8RNA - chains C and F of the 10 polymer chains in the assembly; structure by electron microscopy, 3.57 A resolution.

== Chain C (and F) ==
Molecule: Polymerase basic protein 2
Organism: Influenza B virus (B/Memphis/13/2003)
Notes: chain F of this document is another copy of the same molecule, construct and numbering; everything in this record applies to it too
UniProt: Q5V8X3 (Q5V8X3_9INFB); residue numbers follow UniProt; this construct covers 1-770
Amino-acid sequence (799 residues; each row starts with the number of its first residue):
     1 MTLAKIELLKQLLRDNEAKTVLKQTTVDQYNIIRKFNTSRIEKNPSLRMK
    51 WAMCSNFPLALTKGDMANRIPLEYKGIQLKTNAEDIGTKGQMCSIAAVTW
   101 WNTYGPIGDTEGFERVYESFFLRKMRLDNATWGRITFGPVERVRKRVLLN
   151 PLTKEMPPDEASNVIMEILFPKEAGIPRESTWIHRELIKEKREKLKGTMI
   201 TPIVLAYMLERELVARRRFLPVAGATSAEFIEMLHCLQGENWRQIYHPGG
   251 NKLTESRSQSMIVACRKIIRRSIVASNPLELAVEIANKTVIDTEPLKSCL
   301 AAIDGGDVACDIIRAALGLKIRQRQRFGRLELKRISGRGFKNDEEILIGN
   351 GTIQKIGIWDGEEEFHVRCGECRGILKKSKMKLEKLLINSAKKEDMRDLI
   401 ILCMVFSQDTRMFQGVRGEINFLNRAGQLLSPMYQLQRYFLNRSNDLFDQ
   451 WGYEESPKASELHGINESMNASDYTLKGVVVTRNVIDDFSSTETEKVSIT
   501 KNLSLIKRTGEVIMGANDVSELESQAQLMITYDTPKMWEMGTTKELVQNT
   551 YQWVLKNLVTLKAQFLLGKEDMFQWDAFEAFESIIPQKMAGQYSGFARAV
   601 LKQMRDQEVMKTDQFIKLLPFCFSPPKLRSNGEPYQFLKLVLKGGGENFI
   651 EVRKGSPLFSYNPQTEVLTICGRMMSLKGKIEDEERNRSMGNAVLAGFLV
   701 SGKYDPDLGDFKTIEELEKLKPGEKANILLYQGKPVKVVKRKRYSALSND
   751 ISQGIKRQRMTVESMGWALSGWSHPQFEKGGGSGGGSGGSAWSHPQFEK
Unresolved in the structure: 250-255, 767-799 (chain F: 141-226, 489-492, 744-799)
Sequence notes: expression tag (771-799)

== Interface between chain C and chain F ==
Contacting residue pairs - 14 pairs, chain C then chain F:
  D449(C) with M1(F), hydrogen bond (backbone-backbone)
  Q450(C) with M1(F)
  W451(C) with M1(F)
  G452(C) with M1(F)
  Y453(C) with A4(F); L8(F), hydrophobic
  E455(C) with L8(F); Q11(F), hydrogen bond
  Y474(C) with L8(F), hydrophobic
  K643(C) with D707(F), salt bridge
  G644(C) with D707(F); G709(F)
  G645(C) with L708(F); G709(F)
Also at the interface, not in a pair above, chain C (11 interface residues in all): L642
Also at the interface, not in a pair above, chain F (11 interface residues in all): K5, L12, P706, D710

== In short ==
Chain C and chain F each contribute 11 residues to their interface; the contacts include 2 hydrogen bonds and
1 salt bridge. Polar pairs include K643(C)-D707(F), E455(C)-Q11(F) and D449(C)-M1(F).
Both chains are Polymerase basic protein 2 (Influenza B virus (B/Memphis/13/2003)). Entry 8RNA (Influenza B
polymerase apo-trimer) was determined by electron microscopy, deposited together with 8RN1, 8RN2, 8RN3, 8RN4,
8RN5, 8RN6 and 5 further entries.
